PDB entry 1F4D | X-ray diffraction, 2.15 A resolution | chains A and B

# Chain A (and B)
Name: Thymidylate synthase
From: Escherichia coli
Notes: EC 2.1.1.45; chain B of this document is another copy of the same molecule, construct and numbering; everything in this record applies to it too
UniProt: P0A884 (TYSY_ECOLI); residues 1-264 here = UniProt positions 1-264
Amino-acid sequence (264 residues; numbered 1 to 264; the number before each row is that of its first residue):
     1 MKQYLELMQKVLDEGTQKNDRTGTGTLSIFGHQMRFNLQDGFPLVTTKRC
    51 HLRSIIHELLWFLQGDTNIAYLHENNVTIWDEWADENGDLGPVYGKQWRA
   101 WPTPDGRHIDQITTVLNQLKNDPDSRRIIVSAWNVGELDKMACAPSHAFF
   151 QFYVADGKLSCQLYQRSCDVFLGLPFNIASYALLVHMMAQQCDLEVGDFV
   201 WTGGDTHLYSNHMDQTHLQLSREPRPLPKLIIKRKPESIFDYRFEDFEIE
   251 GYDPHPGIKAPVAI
Construct notes: engineered mutation Met1 (Met in P0A884), Cys143 (Leu in P0A884), Ser146 (Cys in P0A884)
Modified residues: Met1 (n-carboxymethionine; CXM)
Swiss-Prot annotation at these positions:
  - binding site (dUMP): Arg21, Arg126, Arg127, Arg166 to Asp169, Asn177, His207 to Tyr209
  - binding site ((6R)-5,10-methylene-5,6,7,8-tetrahydrofolate): His51, Asp169, Ala263
  - mutagenesis: Cys50 (C50Y: Shows 0.2% of wild-type catalytic activity, but substrate affinity is not affected), Arg126 (R126E: Shows 2000-fold decrease in catalytic activity and 600-fold decrease in affinity for dUMP), Asn177 (N177A: Shows 200-fold decrease in catalytic activity, 20-fold decrease in affinity for dUMP, and 10-fold decrease in affinity for mTHF)
Glycans and other covalent adducts: N-[tosyl-D-prolinyl]amino-ethanethiol (TP2) linked to Cys143
Residues lining bound ligands: TP2 (N-[tosyl-D-prolinyl]amino-ethanethiol): Arg21, Glu58, Ile79, Trp80, Trp83, Tyr94, Ser146, Leu172, Gly173, Phe176, Asn177, Val262
What the authors report for this chain:
  - mutagenesis - C146S: abolished binding to cystamine
  - mutagenesis - L143C/C146S: unchanged binding to N-tosyl-d-proline analog

# How chain A and chain B interact
Pairs across the interface - 108 pairs, chain A then chain B:
  Thr16(A) with Ala155(B); Asp156(B)
  Lys18(A) with Asp124(B), salt bridge; Tyr153(B); Val154(B)
  Asn19(A) with Arg126(B)
  Asp20(A) with Arg126(B), salt bridge
  Thr26(A) with Arg126(B)
  Ser28(A) with Tyr153(B), hydrogen bond
  Phe30(A) with Arg35(B), hydrogen bond (backbone-side chain); Gln151(B); Tyr153(B), hydrophobic; Ser160(B); Cys161(B); Gln162(B)
  Gly31(A) with Gln33(B); Arg35(B), hydrogen bond (backbone-side chain); Gln162(B)
  His32(A) with Gln33(B), hydrogen bond (backbone-side chain)
  Gln33(A) with Gly31(B); His32(B), hydrogen bond (side chain-backbone); Gln33(B), hydrogen bond (backbone-side chain); Thr202(B)
  Arg35(A) with Phe30(B), hydrogen bond (side chain-backbone); Gly31(B), hydrogen bond (side chain-backbone)
  Trp101(A) with Trp101(B), hydrophobic; Trp133(B); Val135(B); Gly136(B)
  Thr103(A) with Gly136(B)
  Pro104(A) with Gly136(B); Glu137(B)
  Asp105(A) with Lys140(B), salt bridge
  Ile109(A) with Val135(B); Gly136(B)
  Gln111(A) with Val135(B)
  Asp122(A) with Arg21(B), salt bridge
  Asp124(A) with Lys18(B), salt bridge; Asn19(B)
  Ser125(A) with Arg21(B), hydrogen bond
  Arg126(A) with Asp20(B); Thr26(B); Arg166(B), hydrogen bond (backbone-side chain); Ser167(B); Asp205(B); His207(B); Tyr209(B), hydrogen bond
  Arg127(A) with Arg21(B); Trp133(B); Leu138(B); Ala144(B); Arg166(B)
  Ile129(A) with Trp133(B); Arg166(B)
  Ser131(A) with Trp133(B)
  Trp133(A) with Trp101(B); Arg127(B); Ile129(B); Ser131(B); Phe149(B), hydrophobic
  Val135(A) with Trp101(B); Ile109(B), hydrophobic; Gln111(B)
  Gly136(A) with Trp101(B); Thr103(B)
  Leu138(A) with Arg127(B)
  Asp139(A) with Arg127(B), salt bridge
  Ala144(A) with Arg127(B)
  Phe149(A) with Trp133(B), hydrophobic; Tyr164(B), hydrophobic
  Gln151(A) with Phe30(B); Tyr164(B), hydrogen bond; Arg166(B), hydrogen bond (side chain-backbone); Gly204(B)
  Tyr153(A) with Lys18(B); Ser28(B), hydrogen bond; Ile29(B); Phe30(B), hydrophobic; Asp205(B)
  Val154(A) with Lys18(B), hydrogen bond (backbone-side chain)
  Ala155(A) with Thr16(B)
  Asp156(A) with Thr16(B)
  Ser160(A) with Phe30(B)
  Cys161(A) with Phe30(B)
  Gln162(A) with Phe30(B); Gly31(B); Tyr164(B), hydrogen bond; Thr202(B); Gly203(B), hydrogen bond (side chain-backbone); Gly204(B)
  Tyr164(A) with Phe149(B), hydrophobic; Gln151(B), hydrogen bond; Gln162(B), hydrogen bond
  Arg166(A) with Arg126(B), hydrogen bond (side chain-backbone); Arg127(B); Ile129(B); Gln151(B), hydrogen bond (backbone-side chain)
  Ser167(A) with Arg126(B)
  Thr202(A) with Gln33(B); Gln162(B); Thr202(B)
  Gly203(A) with Gln162(B), hydrogen bond (backbone-side chain)
  Gly204(A) with Gln151(B); Gln162(B)
  Asp205(A) with Arg126(B); Tyr153(B)
  His207(A) with Arg126(B)
  Tyr209(A) with Arg126(B), hydrogen bond
Other interface residues (no listed pair), chain A (57 interface residues in all): Arg21, Ile29, Pro123, Asn134, Glu137, Lys140, Ala148, Phe152, Val200
Other interface residues (no listed pair), chain B (54 interface residues in all): Pro102, Pro104, Asp105, Asn134, Ala148, Phe152, Val200

# Overview
57 residues of chain A face 54 of chain B across their interface; the contacts include 23 hydrogen bonds and 6
salt bridges. Among the polar pairs are Lys18(A)-Asp124(B), Asp20(A)-Arg126(B) and Asp105(A)-Lys140(B). The
paper reports that C146S of chain A abolishes binding to cystamine; L143C/C146S of chain A leave binding to
N-tosyl-d-proline analog unchanged.
Both chains are Thymidylate synthase (Escherichia coli). Entry 1F4D (Crystal structure of E. coli thymidylate
synthase C146S, L143C covalently modified at C143 with N-[tosyl-D-prolinyl]amino-ethanethiol) was determined
by X-ray diffraction (same publication as 1F4B, 1F4C, 1F4E, 1F4F and 1F4G).
